PDB entry 3VVC | X-ray diffraction, 2.20 A resolution | chain A

Chain A:
Molecule: Capsular polysaccharide synthesis enzyme Cap8E
From: Staphylococcus aureus
Notes: fragment: 4.2.1.115
UniProt: Q7A2Y4 (Q7A2Y4_STAAM); residues 2-342 here = UniProt positions 2-342
Sequence (363 residues; row label = number of the first residue in the row; numbers below 1 keep their minus sign (Met-20 is residue -20)):
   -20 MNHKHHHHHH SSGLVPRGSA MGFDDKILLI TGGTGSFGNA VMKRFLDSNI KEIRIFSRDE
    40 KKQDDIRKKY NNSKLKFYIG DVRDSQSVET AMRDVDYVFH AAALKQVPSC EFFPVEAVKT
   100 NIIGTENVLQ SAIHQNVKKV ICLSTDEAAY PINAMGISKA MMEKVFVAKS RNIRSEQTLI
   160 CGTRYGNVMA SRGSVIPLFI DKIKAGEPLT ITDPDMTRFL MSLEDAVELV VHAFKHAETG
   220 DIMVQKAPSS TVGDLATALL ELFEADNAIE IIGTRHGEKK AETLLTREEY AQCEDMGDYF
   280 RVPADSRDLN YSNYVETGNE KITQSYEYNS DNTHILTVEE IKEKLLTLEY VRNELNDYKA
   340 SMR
Not modelled in the structure: -20 to -1, 285-304, 338-342
Differences from the reference sequence: expression tag (-20 to 1); engineered mutation Glu126 (Lys in Q7A2Y4)
Small-molecule neighbours: NADP (NAP; NADP nicotinamide-adenine-dinucleotide phosphate): Gly11, Thr13, Gly14, Ser15, Phe16, Gly17, Phe35, Ser36, Arg37, Asp38, Lys40, Lys41, Gly59, Asp60, Val61, Arg62, Ala80, Ala81, Ala82, Lys84, Thr99, Leu122, Ser123, Thr124, Lys138, Tyr164, Gly165, Asn166, Val167, Ser170, Arg171
Reported in the primary citation:
  - catalytic residues: Met134 (by similarity / conservation)
  - mutagenesis - E257A: abolished catalytic activity
  - mutagenesis - F92A (<20% conversion), D125A (4-6-fold), M134A (4-6-fold): decreased catalytic activity
  - mutagenesis - F91A, Y290A, Y293A, Y305A, Y307A: unchanged catalytic activity

Summary:
Ligands of chain A: NADP. The paper reports the catalytic residue Met134; F92A, D125A and M134A reduce
catalytic activity; 9 substitutions were tested in all.
Chain A is Capsular polysaccharide synthesis enzyme Cap8E (Staphylococcus aureus); the structure, Crystal
Structure of Capsular Polysaccharide Synthesizing Enzyme CapE , K126E, in apo form, was determined by X-ray
diffraction, deposited together with 3VVB and 3W1V.
